PDB entry 8DWO | electron microscopy, 3.50 A resolution | chains G and T of the 12 polymer chains in the assembly

Chain G:
Name: Envelope glycoprotein E2
From: Eastern equine encephalitis virus
Notes: EC 3.4.21.90
Reference sequence: Q88678 (Q88678_EEEV); residues 1-420 here correspond to UniProt positions 325-744 (UniProt number = residue number + 324)
Chain sequence (420 residues; numbered 1 to 420; the number before each row is that of its first residue):
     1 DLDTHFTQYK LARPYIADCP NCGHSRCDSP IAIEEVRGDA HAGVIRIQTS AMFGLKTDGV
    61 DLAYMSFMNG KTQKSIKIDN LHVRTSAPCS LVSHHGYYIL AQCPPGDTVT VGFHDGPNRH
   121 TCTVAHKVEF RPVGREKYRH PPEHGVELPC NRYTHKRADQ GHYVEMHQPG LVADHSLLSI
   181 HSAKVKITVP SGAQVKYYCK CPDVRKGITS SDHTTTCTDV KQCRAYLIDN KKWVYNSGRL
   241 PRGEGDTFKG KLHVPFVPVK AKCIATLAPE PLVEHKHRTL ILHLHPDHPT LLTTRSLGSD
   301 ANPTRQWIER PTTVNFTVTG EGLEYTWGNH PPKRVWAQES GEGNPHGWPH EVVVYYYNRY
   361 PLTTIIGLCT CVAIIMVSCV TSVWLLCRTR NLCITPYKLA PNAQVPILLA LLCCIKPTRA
Unresolved in the structure: 347-420
Disulfides: Cys19-Cys122, Cys22-Cys27, Cys89-Cys103, Cys150-Cys263, Cys199-Cys223

Chain T:
Name: SKE26 Fab Light Chain
From: Macaca fascicularis
Notes: antibody fragment or engineered binder
Chain sequence (219 residues; row label = number of the first residue in the row; a row labelled like 27A-27E holds insertion residues (27A, then the next letters in order)):
     1 DVVMTQTPLS LPVTPGEPAS ISCRSSQ
27A-27E SLLDS
    28 NGNTYLHWYL QKPGQSPQLL IYGGSNRASG VPDRFSGSGS GTDFTLTINN VEAGDVGTYY
    88 CMQVIQVPLT FGGGTKVDIK RTVAAPSVFI FPPSEDQVKS GTVSVVCLLN NFYPREASVK
   148 WKVDGALKTG NSQESVTEQD SKDNTYSLSS TLTLSSTEYQ SHKVYACEVT HQGLSSPVTK
   208 SFNRGEC
Unresolved in the structure: 108-214
Disulfides: Cys23-Cys88

Chain G / chain T interface:
Contacting residue pairs (7):
  Asn69(G) with Asn28(T); Asn30(T), hydrogen bond (backbone-side chain)
  Gly70(G) with Asn28(T)
  Thr72(G) with Asn30(T); Tyr32(T)
  Ser191(G) with Val91(T), hydrogen bond (side chain-backbone); Ile92(T)
Other interface residues (no listed pair), chain G (8 interface residues in all): Lys71, Ser176, Val189, Pro190
Other interface residues (no listed pair), chain T (9 interface residues in all): Asp27D, Ser27E, Gln93, Val94

In short:
8 residues of chain G face 9 of chain T across their interface, with 2 hydrogen bonds. Polar pairs include
Asn69(G)-Asn30(T) and Ser191(G)-Val91(T).
Chain G is Envelope glycoprotein E2 (Eastern equine encephalitis virus) and chain T is SKE26 Fab Light Chain
(Macaca fascicularis); the structure, Cryo-EM Structure of Eastern Equine Encephalitis Virus in complex with
SKE26 Fab, was determined by electron microscopy together with 8DEE, 8DEF, 8DEQ, 8DUL, 8DUN, 8EEU and 8EEV
from the same study.
